9F44 - chains A and F of the 8 polymer chains in the assembly; structure by electron microscopy, 3.68 A resolution.

Chain A:
Molecule: Serine/threonine-protein kinase mTOR
From: Homo sapiens
Notes: EC 2.7.11.1
UniProtKB: P42345 (MTOR_HUMAN); residue numbers follow UniProt; this construct covers 1-2549
Amino-acid sequence (2549 residues; row label = number of the first residue in the row):
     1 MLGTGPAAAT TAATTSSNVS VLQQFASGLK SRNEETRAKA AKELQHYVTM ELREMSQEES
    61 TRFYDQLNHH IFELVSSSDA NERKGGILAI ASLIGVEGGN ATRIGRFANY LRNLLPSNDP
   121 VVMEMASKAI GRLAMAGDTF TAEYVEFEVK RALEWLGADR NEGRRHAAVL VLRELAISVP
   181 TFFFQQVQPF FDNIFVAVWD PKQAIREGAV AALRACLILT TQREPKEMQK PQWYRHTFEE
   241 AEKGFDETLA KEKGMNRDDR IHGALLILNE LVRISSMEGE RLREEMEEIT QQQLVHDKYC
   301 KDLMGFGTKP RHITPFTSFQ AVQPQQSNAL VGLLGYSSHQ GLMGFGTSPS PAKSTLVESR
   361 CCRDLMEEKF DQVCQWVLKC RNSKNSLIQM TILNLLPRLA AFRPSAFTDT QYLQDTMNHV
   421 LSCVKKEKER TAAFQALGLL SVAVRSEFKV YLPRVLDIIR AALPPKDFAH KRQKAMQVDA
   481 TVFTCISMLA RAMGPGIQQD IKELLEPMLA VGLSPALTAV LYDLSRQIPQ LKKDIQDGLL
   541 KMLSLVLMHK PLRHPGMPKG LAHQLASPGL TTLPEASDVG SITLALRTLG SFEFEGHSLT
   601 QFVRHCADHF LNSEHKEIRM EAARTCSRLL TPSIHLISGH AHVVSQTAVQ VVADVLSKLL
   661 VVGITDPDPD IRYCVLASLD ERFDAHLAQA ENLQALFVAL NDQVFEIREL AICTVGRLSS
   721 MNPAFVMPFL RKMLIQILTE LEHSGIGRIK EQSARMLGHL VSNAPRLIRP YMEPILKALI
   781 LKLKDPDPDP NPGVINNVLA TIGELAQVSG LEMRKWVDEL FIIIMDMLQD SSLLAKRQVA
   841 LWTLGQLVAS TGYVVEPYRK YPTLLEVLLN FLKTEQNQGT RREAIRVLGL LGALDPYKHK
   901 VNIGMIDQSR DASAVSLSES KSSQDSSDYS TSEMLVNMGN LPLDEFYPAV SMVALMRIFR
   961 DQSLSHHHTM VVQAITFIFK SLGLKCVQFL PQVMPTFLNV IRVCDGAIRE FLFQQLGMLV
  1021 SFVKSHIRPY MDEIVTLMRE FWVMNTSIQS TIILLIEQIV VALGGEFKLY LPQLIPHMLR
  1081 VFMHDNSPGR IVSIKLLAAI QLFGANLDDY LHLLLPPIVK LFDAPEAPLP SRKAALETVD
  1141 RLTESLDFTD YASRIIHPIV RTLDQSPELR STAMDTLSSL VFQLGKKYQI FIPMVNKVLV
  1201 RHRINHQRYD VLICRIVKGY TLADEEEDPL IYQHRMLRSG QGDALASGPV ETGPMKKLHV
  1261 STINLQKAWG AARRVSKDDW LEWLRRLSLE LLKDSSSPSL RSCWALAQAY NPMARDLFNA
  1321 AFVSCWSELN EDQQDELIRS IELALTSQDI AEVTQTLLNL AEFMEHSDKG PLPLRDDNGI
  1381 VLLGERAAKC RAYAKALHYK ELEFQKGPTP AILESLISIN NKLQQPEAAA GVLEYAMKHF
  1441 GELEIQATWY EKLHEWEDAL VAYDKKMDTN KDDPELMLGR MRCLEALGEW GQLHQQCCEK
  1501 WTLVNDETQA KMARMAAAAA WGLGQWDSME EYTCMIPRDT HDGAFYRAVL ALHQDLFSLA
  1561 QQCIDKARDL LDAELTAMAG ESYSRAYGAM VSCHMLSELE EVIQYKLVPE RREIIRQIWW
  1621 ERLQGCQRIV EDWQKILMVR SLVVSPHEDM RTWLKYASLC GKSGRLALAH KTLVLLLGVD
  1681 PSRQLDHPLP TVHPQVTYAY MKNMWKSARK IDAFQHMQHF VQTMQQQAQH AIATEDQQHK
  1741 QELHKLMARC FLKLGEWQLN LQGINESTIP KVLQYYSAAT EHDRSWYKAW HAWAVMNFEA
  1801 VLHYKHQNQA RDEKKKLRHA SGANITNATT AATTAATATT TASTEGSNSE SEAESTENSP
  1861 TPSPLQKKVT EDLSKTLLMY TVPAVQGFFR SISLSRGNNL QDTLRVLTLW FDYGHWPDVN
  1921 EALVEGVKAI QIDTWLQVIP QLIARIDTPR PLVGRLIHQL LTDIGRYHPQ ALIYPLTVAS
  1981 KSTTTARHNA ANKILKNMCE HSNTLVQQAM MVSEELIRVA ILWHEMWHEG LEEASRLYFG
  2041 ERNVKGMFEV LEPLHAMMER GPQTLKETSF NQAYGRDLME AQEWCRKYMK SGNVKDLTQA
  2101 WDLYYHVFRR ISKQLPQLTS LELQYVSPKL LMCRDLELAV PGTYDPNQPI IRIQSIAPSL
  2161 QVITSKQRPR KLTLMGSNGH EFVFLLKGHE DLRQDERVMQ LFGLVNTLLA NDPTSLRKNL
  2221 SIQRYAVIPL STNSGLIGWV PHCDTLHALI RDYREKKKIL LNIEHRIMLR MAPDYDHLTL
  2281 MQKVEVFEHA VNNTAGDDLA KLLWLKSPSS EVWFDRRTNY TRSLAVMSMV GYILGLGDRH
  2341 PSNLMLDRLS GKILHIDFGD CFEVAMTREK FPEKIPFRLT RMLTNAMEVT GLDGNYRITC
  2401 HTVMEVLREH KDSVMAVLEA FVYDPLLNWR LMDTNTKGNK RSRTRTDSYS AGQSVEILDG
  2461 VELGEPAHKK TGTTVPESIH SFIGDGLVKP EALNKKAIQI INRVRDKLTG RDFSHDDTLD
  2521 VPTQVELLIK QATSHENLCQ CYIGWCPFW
Not modelled in the structure: 1-16, 31-36, 54-59, 75-81, 157-161, 224-232, 247-257, 290-303, 318-355, 381-385, 405-409, 467-477, 492-496, 550-577, 596-598, 634-643, 787-790, 904-932, 1223-1260, 1815-1866, 2437-2491
Residues lining bound ligands: inositol hexakisphosphate (IHP): Arg1628, Lys1655, Ser1658, Lys1662, Tyr1698, Lys1702, Lys1706, Lys1745, Arg1749, Lys1753, Trp1786, Lys1788
UniProt features mapped onto this chain:
  - region: Val2162 to Arg2168 (G-loop), Lys2258 to Gly2296 (Interaction with MLST8), Gly2335 to Asn2343 (Catalytic loop), His2355 to Thr2380 (Activation loop)
  - binding site (1D-myo-inositol hexakisphosphate): Lys1662, Lys1702, Arg1749
  - binding site (ATP): Ser2165, Gln2167, Leu2185, Lys2187, Glu2190, Tyr2225, Gly2238, Trp2239, Val2240, Thr2245, Met2345, Ile2356
  - binding site (Mg(2+)): Asn2343, Asp2357
  - modified residue: Met1 (N-acetylmethionine), Ser567 (Phosphoserine), Thr1162 (Phosphothreonine), Lys1218 (N6-acetyllysine), Ser1261 (Phosphoserine), Ser2159 (Phosphoserine), Thr2164 (Phosphothreonine), Thr2173 (Phosphothreonine), Thr2446 (Phosphothreonine), Ser2448 (Phosphoserine), Ser2478 (Phosphoserine), Ser2481 (Phosphoserine)
  - cross-link: Lys2066 (Glycyl lysine isopeptide (Lys-Gly) (interchain with G-Cter in ubiquitin))

Chain F:
Molecule: Regulatory-associated protein of mTOR
From: Homo sapiens
UniProtKB: Q8N122 (RPTOR_HUMAN); residues 1-1335 here = UniProt positions 1-1335
Amino-acid sequence (1363 residues; each row starts with the number of its first residue; numbers below 1 keep their minus sign (His-27 is residue -27)):
   -27 HHHHHHHHHH EQKLISEEDL DYKDDDDKME SEMLQSPLLG LGEEDEADLT DWNLPLAFMK
    33 KRHCEKIEGS KSLAQSWRMK DRMKTVSVAL VLCLNVGVDP PDVVKTTPCA RLECWIDPLS
    93 MGPQKALETI GANLQKQYEN WQPRARYKQS LDPTVDEVKK LCTSLRRNAK EERVLFHYNG
   153 HGVPRPTVNG EVWVFNKNYT QYIPLSIYDL QTWMGSPSIF VYDCSNAGLI VKSFKQFALQ
   213 REQELEVAAI NPNHPLAQMP LPPSMKNCIQ LAACEATELL PMIPDLPADL FTSCLTTPIK
   273 IALRWFCMQK CVSLVPGVTL DLIEKIPGRL NDRRTPLGEL NWIFTAITDT IAWNVLPRDL
   333 FQKLFRQDLL VASLFRNFLL AERIMRSYNC TPVSSPRLPP TYMHAMWQAW DLAVDICLSQ
   393 LPTIIEEGTA FRHSPFFAEQ LTAFQVWLTM GVENRNPPEQ LPIVLQVLLS QVHRLRALDL
   453 LGRFLDLGPW AVSLALSVGI FPYVLKLLQS SARELRPLLV FIWAKILAVD SSCQADLVKD
   513 NGHKYFLSVL ADPYMPAEHR TMTAFILAVI VNSYHTGQEA CLQGNLIAIC LEQLNDPHPL
   573 LRQWVAICLG RIWQNFDSAR WCGVRDSAHE KLYSLLSDPI PEVRCAAVFA LGTFVGNSAE
   633 RTDHSTTIDH NVAMMLAQLV SDGSPMVRKE LVVALSHLVV QYESNFCTVA LQFIEEEKNY
   693 ALPSPATTEG GSLTPVRDSP CTPRLRSVSS YGNIRAVATA RSLNKSLQNL SLTEESGGAV
   753 AFSPGNLSTS SSASSTLGSP ENEEHILSFE TIDKMRRASS YSSLNSLIGV SFNSVYTQIW
   813 RVLLHLAADP YPEVSDVAMK VLNSIAYKAT VNARPQRVLD TSSLTQSAPA SPTNKGVHIH
   873 QAGGSPPASS TSSSSLTNDV AKQPVSRDLP SGRPGTTGPA GAQYTPHSHQ FPRTRKMFDK
   933 GPEQTADDAD DAAGHKSFIS ATVQTGFCDW SARYFAQPVM KIPEEHDLES QIRKEREWRF
   993 LRNSRVRRQA QQVIQKGITR LDDQIFLNRN PGVPSVVKFH PFTPCIAVAD KDSICFWDWE
  1053 KGEKLDYFHN GNPRYTRVTA MEYLNGQDCS LLLTATDDGA IRVWKNFADL EKNPEMVTAW
  1113 QGLSDMLPTT RGAGMVVDWE QETGLLMSSG DVRIVRIWDT DREMKVQDIP TGADSCVTSL
  1173 SCDSHRSLIV AGLGDGSIRV YDRRMALSEC RVMTYREHTA WVVKASLQKR PDGHIVSVSV
  1233 NGDVRIFDPR MPESVNVLQI VKGLTALDIH PQADLIACGS VNQFTAIYNS SGELINNIKY
  1293 YDGFMGQRVG AISCLAFHPH WPHLAVGSND YYISVYSVEK RVR
Not modelled in the structure: -27 to 17, 220-235, 687-805, 841-949, 1117-1124, 1293-1302, 1332-1335
Differences from the reference sequence: expression tag (-27 to 0)
UniProt features mapped onto this chain:
  - modified residue: Ser44 (Phosphoserine), Ser122 (Phosphoserine), Ser696 (Phosphoserine), Thr706 (Phosphothreonine), Ser719 (Phosphoserine), Ser721 (Phosphoserine), Ser722 (Phosphoserine), Ser738 (Phosphoserine), Ser791 (Phosphoserine), Ser792 (Phosphoserine), Ser836 (Phosphoserine), Ser855 (Phosphoserine), Ser859 (Phosphoserine), Ser863 (Phosphoserine), Thr865 (Phosphothreonine), Ser877 (Phosphoserine), Ser982 (Phosphoserine), Lys1097 (N6-acetyllysine)
  - glycosylation: Thr700 (O-linked (GlcNAc) threonine)
  - cross-link (Glycyl lysine isopeptide (Lys-Gly)): Lys932 (interchain with G-Cter in ubiquitin), Lys948 (interchain with G-Cter in ubiquitin)

How chain A and chain F interact:
Contacting residue pairs (38):
  Val644(A) with Asp979(F); Leu980(F)
  Ser645(A) with Asp979(F), hydrogen bond
  Gln646(A) with Val424(F); Lys973(F), hydrogen bond
  Gln650(A) with Glu425(F), hydrogen bond
  Ala685(A) with Met422(F)
  Gln689(A) with Val418(F), hydrogen bond (side chain-backbone); Trp419(F); Met422(F); Arg427(F), hydrogen bond
  Glu691(A) with Arg427(F)
  Met721(A) with Val418(F)
  Asn722(A) with Ala415(F)
  Ala724(A) with Glu411(F); Gln412(F); Ala415(F), hydrophobic
  Phe725(A) with Ala415(F), hydrophobic; Glu431(F); Gln432(F)
  Met727(A) with Leu384(F), hydrophobic
  Pro728(A) with Gln380(F); Ala381(F); Leu384(F)
  Arg731(A) with Phe278(F); Cys283(F); Asp383(F); Leu384(F)
  Lys732(A) with Gln380(F)
  Ile735(A) with Lys282(F); Cys283(F), hydrophobic; Leu286(F), hydrophobic
  Thr739(A) with Lys282(F), hydrogen bond
  Tyr771(A) with Leu384(F); Asp387(F)
  Glu773(A) with Pro288(F)
  Pro774(A) with Ser285(F); Leu286(F)
Interface residues without a listed pair, chain A (28 interface residues in all): Thr600, His686, Ala688, Ala690, Pro723, Phe729, Leu734, Leu738
Interface residues without a listed pair, chain F (29 interface residues in all): Thr414, Glu981, Ser982, Lys986

Summary:
28 residues of chain A face 29 of chain F across their interface, with 6 hydrogen bonds. Polar contacts
include Ser645(A)-Asp979(F), Gln646(A)-Lys973(F) and Gln650(A)-Glu425(F). Chain A binds inositol
hexakisphosphate.
Here chain A is Serine/threonine-protein kinase mTOR and chain F is Regulatory-associated protein of mTOR,
both from Homo sapiens. Entry 9F44 (cryo-EM structure of LST2 TOS peptide bound to human mTOR complex 1) was
determined by electron microscopy, deposited together with 9F42, 9F43 and 9F45.
